PDB entry 6RQH | electron microscopy, 3.70 A resolution | chains A and B of the 20 polymer chains in the assembly

[Chain A]
Molecule: DNA-directed RNA polymerase I subunit RPA190
Source organism: Saccharomyces cerevisiae
Notes: EC 2.7.7.6
UniProtKB: P10964 (RPA1_YEAST); residues 1-1664 here = UniProt positions 1-1664
Chain sequence (1664 residues; row label = number of the first residue in the row):
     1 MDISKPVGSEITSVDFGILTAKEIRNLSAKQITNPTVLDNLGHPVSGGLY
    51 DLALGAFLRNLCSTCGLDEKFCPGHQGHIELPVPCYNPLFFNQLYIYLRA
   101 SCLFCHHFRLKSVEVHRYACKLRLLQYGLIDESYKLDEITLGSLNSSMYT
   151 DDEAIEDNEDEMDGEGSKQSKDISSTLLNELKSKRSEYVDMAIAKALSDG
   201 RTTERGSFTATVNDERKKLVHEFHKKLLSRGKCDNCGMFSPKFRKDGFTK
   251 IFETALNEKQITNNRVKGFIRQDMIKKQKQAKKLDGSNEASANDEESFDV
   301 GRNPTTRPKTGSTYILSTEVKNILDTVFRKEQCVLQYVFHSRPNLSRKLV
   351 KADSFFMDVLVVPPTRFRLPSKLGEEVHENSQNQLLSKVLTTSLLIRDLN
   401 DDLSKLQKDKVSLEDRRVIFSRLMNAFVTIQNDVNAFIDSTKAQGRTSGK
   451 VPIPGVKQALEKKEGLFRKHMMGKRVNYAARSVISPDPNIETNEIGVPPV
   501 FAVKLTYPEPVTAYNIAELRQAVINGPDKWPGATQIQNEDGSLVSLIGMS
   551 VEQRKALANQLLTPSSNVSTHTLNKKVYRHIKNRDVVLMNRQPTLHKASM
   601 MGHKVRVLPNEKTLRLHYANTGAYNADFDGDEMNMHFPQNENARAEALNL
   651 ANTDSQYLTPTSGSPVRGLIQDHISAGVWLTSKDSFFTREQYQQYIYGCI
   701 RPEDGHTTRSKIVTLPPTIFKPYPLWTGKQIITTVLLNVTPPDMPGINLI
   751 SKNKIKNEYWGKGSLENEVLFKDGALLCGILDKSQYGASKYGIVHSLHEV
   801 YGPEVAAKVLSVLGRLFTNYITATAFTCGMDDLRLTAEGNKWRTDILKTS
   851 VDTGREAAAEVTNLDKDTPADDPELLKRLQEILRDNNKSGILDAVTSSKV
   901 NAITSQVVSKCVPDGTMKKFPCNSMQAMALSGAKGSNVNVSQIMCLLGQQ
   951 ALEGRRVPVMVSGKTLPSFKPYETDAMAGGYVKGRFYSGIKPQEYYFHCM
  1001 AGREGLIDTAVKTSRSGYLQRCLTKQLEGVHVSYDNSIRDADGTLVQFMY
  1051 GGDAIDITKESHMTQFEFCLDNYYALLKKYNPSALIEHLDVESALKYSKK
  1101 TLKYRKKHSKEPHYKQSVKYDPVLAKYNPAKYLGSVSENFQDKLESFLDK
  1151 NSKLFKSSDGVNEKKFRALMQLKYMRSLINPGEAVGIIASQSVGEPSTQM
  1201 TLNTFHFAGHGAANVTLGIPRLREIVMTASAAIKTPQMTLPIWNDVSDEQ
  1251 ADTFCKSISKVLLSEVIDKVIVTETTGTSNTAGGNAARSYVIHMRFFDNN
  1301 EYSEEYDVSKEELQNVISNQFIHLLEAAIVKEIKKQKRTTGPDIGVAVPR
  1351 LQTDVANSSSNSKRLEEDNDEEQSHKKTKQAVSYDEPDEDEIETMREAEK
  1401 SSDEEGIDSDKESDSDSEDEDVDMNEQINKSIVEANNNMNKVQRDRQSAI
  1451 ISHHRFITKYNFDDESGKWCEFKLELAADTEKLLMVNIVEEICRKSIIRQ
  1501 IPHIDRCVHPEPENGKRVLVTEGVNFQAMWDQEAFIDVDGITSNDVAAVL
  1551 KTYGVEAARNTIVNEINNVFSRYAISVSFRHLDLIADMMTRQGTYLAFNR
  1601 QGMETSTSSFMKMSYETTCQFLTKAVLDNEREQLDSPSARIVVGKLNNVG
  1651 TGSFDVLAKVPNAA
Disordered / not traced: 1-2, 23, 142-171, 271-308, 407-416, 445-449, 1154-1159, 1206-1213, 1278-1286, 1397-1432, 1664
Disulfides: Cys105-Cys233
Curated features (UniProtKB/Swiss-Prot):
  - region: Pro992 to Glu1004 (Bridging helix)
  - binding site (Zn(2+)): Cys62, Cys65, Cys72, His75, Cys102, Cys105, Cys233, Cys236
  - binding site (Mg(2+)): Asp627, Asp629, Asp631
  - modified residue (Phosphoserine): Ser889, Ser1636

[Chain B]
Molecule: DNA-directed RNA polymerase I subunit RPA135
Source organism: Saccharomyces cerevisiae
Notes: EC 2.7.7.6
UniProtKB: P22138 (RPA2_YEAST); numbering as in UniProt (aligned over 1-1203)
Chain sequence (1203 residues; each row starts with the number of its first residue):
     1 MSKVIKPPGQARTADFRTLERESRFINPPKDKSAFPLLQEAVQPHIGSFN
    51 ALTEGPDGGLLNLGVKDIGEKVIFDGKPLNSEDEISNSGYLGNKLSVSVE
   101 QVSIAKPMSNDGVSSAVERKVYPSESRQRLTSYRGKLLLKLKWSVNNGEE
   151 NLFEVRDCGGLPVMLQSNRCHLNKMSPYELVQHKEESDEIGGYFIVNGIE
   201 KLIRMLIVQRRNHPMAIIRPSFANRGASYSHYGIQIRSVRPDQTSQTNVL
   251 HYLNDGQVTFRFSWRKNEYLVPVVMILKALCHTSDREIFDGIIGNDVKDS
   301 FLTDRLELLLRGFKKRYPHLQNRTQVLQYLGDKFRVVFQASPDQSDLEVG
   351 QEVLDRIVLVHLGKDGSQDKFRMLLFMIRKLYSLVAGECSPDNPDATQHQ
   401 EVLLGGFLYGMILKEKIDEYLQNIIAQVRMDINRGMAINFKDKRYMSRVL
   451 MRVNENIGSKMQYFLSTGNLVSQSGLDLQQVSGYTVVAEKINFYRFISHF
   501 RMVHRGSFFAQLKTTTVRKLLPESWGFLCPVHTPDGSPCGLLNHFAHKCR
   551 ISTQQSDVSRIPSILYSLGVAPASHTFAAGPSLCCVQIDGKIIGWVSHEQ
   601 GKIIADTLRYWKVEGKTPGLPIDLEIGYVPPSTRGQYPGLYLFGGHSRML
   651 RPVRYLPLDKEDIVGPFEQVYMNIAVTPQEIQNNVHTHVEFTPTNILSIL
   701 ANLTPFSDFNQSPRNMYQCQMGKQTMGTPGVALCHRSDNKLYRLQTGQTP
   751 IVKANLYDDYGMDNFPNGFNAVVAVISYTGYDMDDAMIINKSADERGFGY
   801 GTMYKTEKVDLALNRNRGDPITQHFGFGNDEWPKEWLEKLDEDGLPYIGT
   851 YVEEGDPICAYFDDTLNKTKIKTYHSSEPAYIEEVNLIGDESNKFQELQT
   901 VSIKYRIRRTPQIGDKFSSRHGQKGVCSRKWPTIDMPFSETGIQPDIIIN
   951 PHAFPSRMTIGMFVESLAGKAGALHGIAQDSTPWIFNEDDTPADYFGEQL
  1001 AKAGYNYHGNEPMYSGATGEELRADIYVGVVYYQRLRHMVNDKFQVRSTG
  1051 PVNSLTMQPVKGRKRHGGIRVGEMERDALIGHGTSFLLQDRLLNSSDYTQ
  1101 ASVCRECGSILTTQQSVPRIGSISTVCCRRCSMRFEDAKKLLTKSEDGEK
  1151 IFIDDSQIWEDGQGNKFVGGNETTTVAIPFVLKYLDSELSAMGIRLRYNV
  1201 EPK
Disordered / not traced: 1-11, 112-116, 1141-1147
Curated features (UniProtKB/Swiss-Prot):
  - zinc finger: Cys1104 to Cys1131 (C4-type)
  - modified residue: Ser2 (N-acetylserine), Ser81 (Phosphoserine), Ser1156 (Phosphoserine)
  - mutagenesis: Cys1104 (C1104A: No effect; when associated with A-1107; A-1128 and A-1131), Cys1107 (C1107A: Lethal. Abolishes recruitment of RPA1 to Pol I. No effect; when associated with A-1104; A-1128 and A-1131), Cys1127 (C1127R: Responsible of suppression of RPA190-5 and RPA190-1 mutations), Cys1128 (C1128A: No effect; when associated with A-1104; A-1107 and A-1131), Cys1131 (C1131A: No effect; when associated with A-1104; A-1107 and A-1128)

[Chain A / chain B interface]
Residue-residue contacts (392; chain A residue first):
  Ile3(A) with Tyr1098(B), hydrogen bond (backbone-side chain)
  Lys5(A) with Gln1100(B), hydrogen bond (backbone-side chain)
  Val7(A) with Gln1100(B); Thr1175(B); Val1176(B), hydrophobic; Ala1177(B)
  Ser9(A) with Thr1174(B); Val1176(B); Val1200(B); Pro1202(B), hydrogen bond (side chain-backbone)
  Glu10(A) with Val1200(B); Glu1201(B); Pro1202(B)
  Ile11(A) with Ile1178(B), hydrophobic; Tyr1198(B), hydrophobic; Val1200(B), hydrophobic
  Thr12(A) with Asn1199(B), hydrogen bond (side chain-backbone); Glu1201(B)
  Ser13(A) with Arg1197(B); Tyr1198(B); Asn1199(B), hydrogen bond (backbone-backbone)
  Val14(A) with Leu1196(B), hydrophobic; Arg1197(B); Tyr1198(B), hydrophobic
  Asp15(A) with Leu1196(B); Arg1197(B), hydrogen bond (backbone-backbone); Asn1199(B), hydrogen bond
  Phe16(A) with Arg1195(B); Leu1196(B), hydrophobic
  Gly17(A) with Ile1194(B); Arg1195(B), hydrogen bond (backbone-backbone)
  Ile18(A) with Gly1193(B)
  Leu19(A) with Arg1130(B); Gly1193(B), hydrogen bond (backbone-backbone); Arg1195(B)
  Asn26(A) with Arg1129(B); Arg1130(B); Ser1132(B)
  Leu27(A) with Thr1112(B); Arg1129(B), hydrogen bond (backbone-side chain); Arg1130(B)
  Ala29(A) with Arg1129(B)
  Ser63(A) with Gly1162(B); Gln1163(B)
  Thr64(A) with Gln1114(B), hydrogen bond (backbone-side chain); Val1117(B); Arg1129(B); Gly1162(B), hydrogen bond (backbone-backbone)
  Cys65(A) with Gln1115(B); Val1117(B)
  Gln76(A) with Leu1111(B); Ser1190(B)
  Asn87(A) with Met1192(B), hydrogen bond (side chain-backbone)
  Leu89(A) with Met1192(B), hydrophobic; Ile1194(B), hydrophobic
  Leu360(A) with Ala1191(B)
  Val361(A) with Ser1190(B); Ala1191(B)
  Arg366(A) with Phe1180(B); Lys1183(B)
  Phe367(A) with Leu1055(B); Ser1187(B)
  Val456(A) with Glu1188(B); Met1192(B), hydrophobic
  Lys457(A) with Met1192(B)
  Leu466(A) with Tyr1184(B), hydrophobic
  Phe467(A) with Leu1185(B), hydrophobic
  Arg468(A) with Arg1070(B); Glu1073(B)
  Lys469(A) with Arg1070(B), hydrogen bond (backbone-side chain)
  His470(A) with Gln1058(B), hydrogen bond (backbone-side chain); Val1181(B)
  Met471(A) with Val1181(B), hydrophobic; Leu1185(B), hydrophobic
  Met472(A) with Gly1072(B); Glu1073(B); Arg1076(B)
  Gly473(A) with Arg1070(B), hydrogen bond (backbone-side chain); Val1071(B)
  Lys474(A) with Gln1058(B); Val1071(B); Leu1092(B), hydrogen bond (side chain-backbone); Ser1096(B); Pro1179(B)
  Arg475(A) with Pro1059(B); Lys1061(B); Gly1068(B), hydrogen bond (side chain-backbone); Ile1069(B); Arg1070(B); Ser1096(B)
  Val476(A) with Arg1047(B); Pro1059(B); Ile1069(B), hydrogen bond (backbone-backbone); Val1071(B), hydrophobic; Arg1091(B); Ser1095(B)
  Asn477(A) with Arg1047(B), hydrogen bond; Ser1048(B); Thr1049(B); Pro1059(B); Arg1091(B), hydrogen bond (backbone-side chain); Ser1095(B), hydrogen bond (side chain-backbone)
  Tyr478(A) with Arg1047(B), hydrogen bond (backbone-backbone); Ser1048(B), hydrogen bond (backbone-backbone); Arg1091(B); Ser1095(B)
  Ala479(A) with Val1046(B); Arg1047(B), hydrogen bond (backbone-backbone); Ile1069(B), hydrophobic
  Ala480(A) with Gln1045(B); Val1046(B), hydrophobic
  Arg481(A) with Phe1044(B); Gln1045(B), hydrogen bond (backbone-backbone); Ile1069(B)
  Ser482(A) with Phe1044(B)
  Pro486(A) with Tyr781(B); Ser928(B)
  Asp487(A) with Tyr781(B), hydrogen bond
  Pro488(A) with Gly780(B)
  Asn489(A) with Tyr781(B), hydrogen bond
  Phe501(A) with Phe1044(B), hydrophobic; Gln1045(B); Val1046(B), hydrophobic
  Lys504(A) with Val1046(B); Ser1048(B)
  Leu505(A) with Val1046(B), hydrophobic; Arg1047(B)
  Leu588(A) with Leu1087(B), hydrophobic
  Asn590(A) with Glu1075(B)
  Gln592(A) with Glu1075(B)
  Thr594(A) with Met1074(B); Glu1075(B)
  Lys597(A) with Gly1081(B); His1082(B), hydrogen bond (backbone-side chain)
  Met600(A) with Leu1079(B), hydrophobic; His1082(B), hydrogen bond (backbone-side chain)
  Glu611(A) with Arg929(B), salt bridge
  Lys612(A) with Gln912(B)
  Arg615(A) with Tyr781(B); Ile913(B); Ser928(B), hydrogen bond (side chain-backbone)
  Tyr618(A) with Gly780(B), hydrogen bond (side chain-backbone); Tyr781(B); Asp782(B), hydrogen bond (side chain-backbone); Met783(B), hydrogen bond
  Phe628(A) with Asp784(B); Val926(B)
  Asp629(A) with Asp784(B); Lys916(B), hydrogen bond (backbone-side chain); Val926(B)
  Gly630(A) with Lys916(B)
  Asn634(A) with Ile1069(B)
  His636(A) with Ile1069(B); Val1071(B)
  Phe637(A) with Arg1091(B), hydrogen bond (backbone-side chain)
  Pro638(A) with Asp1090(B)
  Gln639(A) with Asp1090(B), hydrogen bond (backbone-side chain); Arg1091(B)
  Asn640(A) with Asp1090(B); Asn1094(B)
  Asn642(A) with Phe1086(B)
  Ala643(A) with Phe1086(B); Leu1087(B), hydrophobic; Asp1090(B)
  Glu646(A) with Thr1084(B), hydrogen bond; Ser1085(B), hydrogen bond (side chain-backbone); Phe1086(B), hydrogen bond (side chain-backbone); Leu1087(B), hydrogen bond (side chain-backbone)
  Ala651(A) with His1082(B)
  Gln656(A) with His1082(B), hydrogen bond
  Ile670(A) with Asp784(B)
  Gln671(A) with Met783(B); Asp784(B), hydrogen bond; Asn950(B); His952(B), hydrogen bond (backbone-side chain)
  Asp672(A) with Ser777(B), hydrogen bond; Met783(B); His952(B), salt bridge
  His673(A) with Met783(B)
  Ser675(A) with His952(B)
  Thr818(A) with Thr779(B)
  Ile821(A) with Ser777(B); Tyr778(B)
  Thr822(A) with Tyr778(B), hydrogen bond (side chain-backbone); Thr779(B); Ser1015(B); Thr1018(B)
  Ala823(A) with Thr1018(B)
  Thr824(A) with Arg1023(B)
  Ala825(A) with Ile776(B), hydrophobic; Ser777(B); Leu1022(B)
  Phe826(A) with Ile776(B); Ser777(B), hydrogen bond (backbone-side chain); Pro951(B); His952(B)
  Thr827(A) with Val775(B); Pro951(B); Ala1024(B); Ile1026(B); Tyr1027(B)
  Cys828(A) with Val775(B); Pro951(B), hydrophobic; Phe963(B); Tyr1027(B)
  Gly829(A) with Phe963(B); Asn1010(B); Tyr1027(B)
  Met830(A) with Phe963(B), hydrophobic; Val964(B), hydrophobic; His1008(B)
  Asp831(A) with His1008(B); Asn1010(B)
  Leu833(A) with Ile960(B), hydrophobic
  Arg834(A) with His1008(B)
  Arg843(A) with Glu988(B), salt bridge
  Gln880(A) with Ser632(B); Thr633(B), hydrogen bond
  Arg884(A) with Ser632(B); Thr633(B), hydrogen bond (side chain-backbone); Arg634(B), hydrogen bond (side chain-backbone); Gly635(B)
  Met917(A) with His1008(B), hydrogen bond
  Met925(A) with Pro955(B), hydrophobic
  Met928(A) with Pro951(B); His952(B); Pro955(B), hydrophobic
  Ala933(A) with His952(B)
  Lys934(A) with His952(B); Pro955(B); Ser956(B)
  Asn939(A) with Pro955(B); Met958(B), hydrogen bond
  Gln942(A) with Met958(B)
  Ile943(A) with Met958(B), hydrophobic; Ile960(B), hydrophobic
  Met960(A) with Pro522(B); Glu523(B)
  Val961(A) with Gln398(B); Gln636(B); Tyr671(B)
  Ser962(A) with Val670(B), hydrogen bond (side chain-backbone); Tyr671(B)
  Lys964(A) with Gln669(B), hydrogen bond (side chain-backbone); Val670(B), hydrogen bond (side chain-backbone); Tyr671(B); Met672(B), hydrogen bond (side chain-backbone); Asn673(B)
  Thr965(A) with Pro522(B)
  Leu966(A) with Trp525(B), hydrophobic
  Pro967(A) with Trp525(B); Gln669(B); Met672(B); Asn673(B); Ile674(B), hydrogen bond (backbone-backbone)
  Ser968(A) with Ile674(B); Val676(B); His686(B)
  Phe969(A) with Asn673(B), hydrogen bond (backbone-side chain)
  Lys970(A) with Asn673(B)
  Pro971(A) with Asn673(B)
  Arg985(A) with Glu988(B), salt bridge
  Phe986(A) with Phe709(B); Asn710(B); Ile960(B), hydrophobic
  Ser988(A) with Phe709(B); Glu988(B); Thr991(B)
  Gly989(A) with Phe709(B)
  Ile990(A) with Asp708(B); Trp984(B), hydrogen bond (backbone-side chain)
  Lys991(A) with Glu680(B), salt bridge; Trp984(B)
  Pro992(A) with Trp525(B); Val676(B), hydrophobic; Pro693(B), hydrophobic; Trp984(B)
  Gln993(A) with Val676(B); Glu680(B), hydrogen bond
  Tyr995(A) with Val531(B); Ser707(B), hydrogen bond (side chain-backbone); Asp708(B); Asn715(B), hydrogen bond; Trp984(B), hydrophobic
  Tyr996(A) with Leu520(B); Leu521(B), hydrogen bond (side chain-backbone); Ser524(B); Trp525(B); Pro530(B), hydrophobic
  His998(A) with Gln711(B); Ser712(B)
  Cys999(A) with Leu520(B); Pro530(B), hydrophobic; Val531(B), hydrophobic; Ser712(B), hydrogen bond; Met716(B)
  Met1000(A) with Leu520(B), hydrophobic; Pro522(B), hydrophobic
  Gly1002(A) with Met716(B)
  Arg1003(A) with Leu520(B); Cys529(B); Pro530(B), hydrogen bond (side chain-backbone); Thr533(B); Gly540(B); Asn543(B); Met716(B)
  Leu1006(A) with Asp535(B); Met716(B), hydrophobic
  Ile1007(A) with Thr515(B); Arg518(B); Cys539(B)
  Ala1010(A) with Gly536(B); Ser537(B)
  Arg1021(A) with Met1074(B)
  Thr1024(A) with Asp1077(B), hydrogen bond
  Lys1025(A) with Glu1073(B), salt bridge
  Glu1028(A) with Arg1076(B), salt bridge
  Ala1184(A) with Ile1080(B)
  Ile1187(A) with Asp1077(B); Ile1080(B), hydrophobic; Gly1081(B)
  Ile1188(A) with Gly1081(B)
  Gln1191(A) with Asp1077(B), hydrogen bond (side chain-backbone)
  Gln1336(A) with Lys315(B)
  Thr1340(A) with Lys315(B); Arg316(B)
  Gly1341(A) with Arg316(B), hydrogen bond (backbone-side chain)
  Pro1342(A) with Arg316(B), hydrogen bond (backbone-side chain)
  Asp1343(A) with Arg316(B); Tyr329(B); Lys333(B), salt bridge
  Ile1344(A) with Leu270(B); Val271(B), hydrophobic; Pro272(B); Tyr317(B); Lys333(B); Phe334(B), hydrophobic
  Val1346(A) with Tyr269(B)
  Ala1347(A) with Asn267(B); Glu268(B); Tyr269(B), hydrophobic
  Val1348(A) with Glu268(B), hydrogen bond (backbone-backbone)
  Pro1349(A) with Glu268(B)
  Arg1350(A) with Arg225(B); Glu268(B)
  Leu1351(A) with Arg225(B), hydrogen bond (backbone-side chain); Arg261(B); Glu268(B), hydrogen bond (backbone-side chain)
  Asn1361(A) with Ser507(B)
  Ser1362(A) with Ser482(B)
  Leu1365(A) with Pro538(B)
  Glu1366(A) with Pro538(B)
  Glu1367(A) with Asp535(B); Ser537(B); Pro538(B)
  Asp1368(A) with Asp535(B); Gln720(B)
  Asn1369(A) with Asp535(B), hydrogen bond (backbone-backbone); Gln720(B)
  Asp1370(A) with Gln720(B); Met721(B)
  Glu1481(A) with Lys315(B)
  Lys1482(A) with Asp304(B), hydrogen bond (side chain-backbone); Glu307(B), salt bridge; Leu308(B); Arg311(B)
  Leu1484(A) with Arg305(B)
  Asn1487(A) with Arg305(B), hydrogen bond
  Cys1619(A) with Met1192(B), hydrophobic
  Leu1622(A) with Leu1189(B), hydrophobic
  Val1626(A) with Ile1194(B), hydrophobic
  Arg1631(A) with Asn1199(B)
  Ser1638(A) with Arg1076(B)
  Ile1641(A) with Arg1076(B); Leu1088(B), hydrophobic; Leu1092(B), hydrophobic
  Val1642(A) with Pro1179(B)
  Val1643(A) with Pro1179(B)
  Gly1644(A) with Gln1089(B); Pro1179(B)
  Lys1645(A) with Gln1089(B)
  Leu1646(A) with Phe1086(B), hydrophobic; Gln1089(B)
  Asn1647(A) with Ile1080(B); Ser1085(B), hydrogen bond (backbone-side chain); Leu1088(B)
  Val1649(A) with Gly1083(B); Ser1085(B), hydrogen bond (backbone-side chain)
  Gly1650(A) with Gly1083(B)
  Thr1651(A) with Gly1083(B); Ser1085(B), hydrogen bond (side chain-backbone); Phe1086(B)
Interface residues without a listed pair, chain A (220 interface residues in all): Gly8, Arg25, Ser28, Lys30, Gly66, Leu67, Pro73, Gly74, His75, Phe90, Met357, Pro363, Leu369, Phe437, Ile438, Leu460, Val483, Val500, Thr613, Leu650, Trp679, Asp684, Asn840, Gly935, Glu953, Pro958, Tyr987, Glu1004, Val1011, Gly1017, Glu1183, Glu1332, Lys1335, Gly1345, Gln1352, Ser1360, Pro1637
Interface residues without a listed pair, chain B (209 interface residues in all): Asp255, Lys266, Gly312, Gln479, Phe508, Gln511, Lys513, Lys519, Pro534, Ala675, Val685, Pro713, Gln724, Asp785, Lys924, Leu967, Asn987, Asp989, Pro992, Val1040, Lys1043, Ser1054, Ala1078, Leu1093, Arg1105, Ser1116, Met1133, Arg1134, Asp1161, Leu1182

[In short]
The interface between chain A and chain B involves 220 residues on one side and 209 on the other, with 78
hydrogen bonds and 9 salt bridges. Polar contacts include Glu611(A)-Arg929(B), Asp672(A)-His952(B) and
Arg843(A)-Glu988(B).
Chain A is DNA-directed RNA polymerase I subunit RPA190 and chain B is DNA-directed RNA polymerase I subunit
RPA135, both from Saccharomyces cerevisiae; the structure, RNA Polymerase I Closed Conformation 1 (CC1), was
determined by electron microscopy (same publication as 6RQL, 6RQT, 6RRD, 6RUI, 6RUO and 6RWE).
